6D86 - chains B and A; structure by X-ray diffraction, 2.30 A resolution.

== Chain B (and A) ==
Protein: Phosphatidylinositol 3-kinase regulatory subunit alpha
From: Bos taurus
Notes: chain A of this document is another copy of the same molecule, construct and numbering; everything in this record applies to it too
UniProt: P23727 (P85A_BOVIN); residue numbers follow UniProt; this construct covers 110-302
Chain sequence (193 residues; each row starts with the number of its first residue):
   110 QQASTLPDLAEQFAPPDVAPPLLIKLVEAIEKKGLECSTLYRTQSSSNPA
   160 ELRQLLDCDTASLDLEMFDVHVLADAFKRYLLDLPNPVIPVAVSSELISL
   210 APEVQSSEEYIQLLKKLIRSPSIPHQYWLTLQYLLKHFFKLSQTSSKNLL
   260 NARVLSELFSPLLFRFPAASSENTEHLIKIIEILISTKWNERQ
Not modelled in the structure: 110-112, 168-171, 277-279, 299-302 (chain A: 110-112, 168-171, 298-302)
Modified / non-standard residues: Cys146 (S-hydroxycysteine; CSO)
Differences from the reference sequence: engineered mutation Lys297 (Glu in P23727)
UniProt features mapped onto this chain:
  - site: Arg151 (Arginine finger)
  - modified residue (Phosphoserine): Ser154, Ser279
Reported in the primary citation:
  - catalytic residues: Arg151 (proposed by the authors, not directly observed)
  - disease-associated variants - E137K, K288Q: unchanged binding to PTEN
  - disease-associated variants - K288Q: increased catalytic activity (PTEN lipid phosphatase activity)
  - disease-associated variants - E137K: decreased catalytic activity (PTEN lipid phosphatase activity)
  - disease-associated variants - E217K, K288Q: decreased binding to Rab5
  - disease-associated variants - E137K, R262T: increased binding to Rab5
  - disease-associated variants - R262T: increased binding to PTEN
  - mutagenesis - R151D, K187A, L267D, L271D: unchanged binding to Rab5
  - mutagenesis - L191D, V263D: decreased binding to Rab5
  - mutagenesis - L191D, L191D/V263D, V263D, R274A: unchanged binding to PTEN
  - disease-associated variants - E217K: increased catalytic activity on Rab5
  - disease-associated variants - E137K: decreased catalytic activity on Rab5
  - mutagenesis - L191D, V263D: decreased catalytic activity on Rab5

== Interface between chain B and chain A ==
Contacting residue pairs - 18 pairs, chain B then chain A:
  Ala119(B) - Ala119(A)
  Ala119(B) - Gln235(A)  hydrogen bond (backbone-side chain)
  Glu120(B) - Ala123(A)
  Glu120(B) - Pro124(A)
  Glu120(B) - Pro233(A)
  Glu120(B) - His234(A)  hydrogen bond (side chain-backbone)
  Glu120(B) - Gln235(A)
  Phe122(B) - Ala123(A)
  Ala123(B) - Glu120(A)
  Ala123(B) - Phe122(A)
  Ala123(B) - Ala123(A)
  Pro124(B) - Glu120(A)
  Asn195(B) - Pro230(A)
  Ile232(B) - Glu120(A)
  Pro233(B) - Glu120(A)
  His234(B) - Glu120(A)  hydrogen bond (backbone-side chain)
  Gln235(B) - Ala119(A)  hydrogen bond (side chain-backbone)
  Gln235(B) - Glu120(A)
Other interface residues (no listed pair), chain B (11 interface residues in all): Asp117
Other interface residues (no listed pair), chain A (10 interface residues in all): Ile232

== In short ==
11 residues of chain B and 10 residues of chain A are in contact; the contacts include 4 hydrogen bonds. Polar
contacts include Ala119(B)-Gln235(A) and Glu120(B)-His234(A). The paper reports the catalytic residue
Arg151(B); E217K, K288Q and L191D of chain B, among others, reduce binding to Rab5; 12 substitutions were
tested in all.
Chain B and chain A are both Phosphatidylinositol 3-kinase regulatory subunit alpha (Bos taurus); the
structure, Structure of the Bovine p85a BH domain, was determined by X-ray diffraction, deposited together
with 6D81, 6D82, 6D85 and 6D87.
